9G00 - chains B and C of the 6 polymer chains in the assembly; structure by electron microscopy, 2.88 A resolution.

# Chain B (and C)
Protein: Carbon monoxide dehydrogenase/acetyl-CoA synthase beta subunit
From: Clostridium autoethanogenum DSM 10061
Notes: EC 1.2.7.4; chain C of this document is another copy of the same molecule, construct and numbering; everything in this record applies to it too
Chain sequence (630 residues; each row starts with the number of its first residue):
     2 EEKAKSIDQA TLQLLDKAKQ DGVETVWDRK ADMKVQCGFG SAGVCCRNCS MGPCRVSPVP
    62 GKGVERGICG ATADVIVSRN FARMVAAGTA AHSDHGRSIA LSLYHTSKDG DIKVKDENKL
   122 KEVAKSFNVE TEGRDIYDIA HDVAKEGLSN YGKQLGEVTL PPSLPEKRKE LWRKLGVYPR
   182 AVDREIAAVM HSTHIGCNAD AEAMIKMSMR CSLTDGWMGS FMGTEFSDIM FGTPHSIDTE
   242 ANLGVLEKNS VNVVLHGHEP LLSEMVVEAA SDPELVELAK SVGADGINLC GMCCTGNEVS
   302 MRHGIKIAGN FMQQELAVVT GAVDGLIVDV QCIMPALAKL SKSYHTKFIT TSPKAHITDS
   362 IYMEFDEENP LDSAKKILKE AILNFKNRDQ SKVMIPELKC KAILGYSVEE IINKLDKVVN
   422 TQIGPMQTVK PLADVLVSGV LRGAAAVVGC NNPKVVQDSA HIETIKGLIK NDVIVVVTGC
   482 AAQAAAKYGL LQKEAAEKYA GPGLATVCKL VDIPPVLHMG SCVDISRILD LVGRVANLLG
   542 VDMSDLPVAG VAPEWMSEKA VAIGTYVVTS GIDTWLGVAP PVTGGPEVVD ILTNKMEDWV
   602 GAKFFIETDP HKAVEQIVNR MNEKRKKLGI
Disordered / not traced: 2-3
Bound ions: 4Fe-4S cluster Fe site 1: Cys-38, Cys-46 (shared with Cys-38(C), Cys-46(C) of chain C); 4Fe-4S cluster Fe site 2: Cys-47, Cys-50, Cys-55, Cys-70; Fe(3)-Ni(1)-S(4) cluster Fe: His-259, Cys-295, Cys-333, Cys-451, Cys-481, Cys-523
Residues lining bound ligands:
  - Fe(3)-Ni(1)-S(4) cluster (RQM): His-259, Cys-294, Cys-295, Phe-312, Cys-333, Gly-450, Cys-451, Gly-480, Cys-481, Cys-523, Met-557, Ser-558, Lys-560
  - 4Fe-4S cluster (SF4), molecule 1: Cys-38, Phe-40, Gly-41, Cys-46, Arg-48, Arg-56
  - 4Fe-4S cluster (SF4), molecule 2: Cys-47, Arg-48, Asn-49, Cys-50, Met-52, Gly-53, Cys-55, Gly-68, Ile-69, Cys-70, Ala-72, Ile-77, Arg-80, Ile-196

# Interface between chain B and chain C
Residue-residue contacts (171; chain B residue first):
  Glu-25(B) / Arg-67(C)
  Val-27(B) / Ile-69(C)  hydrophobic
  Arg-30(B) / Gly-68(C)  hydrogen bond (side chain-backbone)
  Arg-30(B) / Ile-69(C)  hydrogen bond (side chain-backbone)
  Arg-30(B) / Cys-70(C)
  Arg-30(B) / Gly-71(C)
  Lys-31(B) / Ile-69(C)
  Asp-33(B) / Val-65(C)
  Met-34(B) / Cys-55(C)  hydrophobic
  Met-34(B) / Arg-56(C)
  Met-34(B) / Val-65(C)  hydrophobic
  Met-34(B) / Arg-67(C)
  Met-34(B) / Gly-68(C)
  Val-36(B) / Arg-56(C)
  Gln-37(B) / Met-52(C)  hydrogen bond (side chain-backbone)
  Gln-37(B) / Gly-53(C)
  Gln-37(B) / Pro-54(C)  hydrogen bond (side chain-backbone)
  Gln-37(B) / Ile-69(C)
  Cys-38(B) / Pro-54(C)
  Cys-38(B) / Arg-56(C)
  Gly-41(B) / Arg-48(C)
  Gly-41(B) / Pro-54(C)
  Ser-42(B) / Pro-54(C)
  Cys-46(B) / Arg-48(C)  hydrogen bond
  Arg-48(B) / Gly-41(C)
  Arg-48(B) / Cys-46(C)  hydrogen bond
  Arg-48(B) / Arg-48(C)
  Asn-49(B) / Glu-559(C)
  Cys-50(B) / Met-557(C)
  Ser-51(B) / Asn-453(C)  hydrogen bond (backbone-side chain)
  Ser-51(B) / Lys-455(C)  hydrogen bond (backbone-side chain)
  Ser-51(B) / Trp-556(C)  hydrogen bond (side chain-backbone)
  Ser-51(B) / Met-557(C)  hydrogen bond (backbone-backbone)
  Met-52(B) / Gln-37(C)  hydrogen bond (backbone-side chain)
  Met-52(B) / Phe-312(C)  hydrophobic
  Met-52(B) / Asn-453(C)
  Met-52(B) / Pro-454(C)
  Met-52(B) / Lys-455(C)
  Met-52(B) / Met-557(C)  hydrophobic
  Gly-53(B) / Gln-37(C)
  Gly-53(B) / Lys-455(C)  hydrogen bond (backbone-side chain)
  Pro-54(B) / Gln-37(C)  hydrogen bond (backbone-side chain)
  Pro-54(B) / Cys-38(C)
  Pro-54(B) / Gly-41(C)
  Pro-54(B) / Ser-42(C)
  Cys-55(B) / Met-34(C)  hydrophobic
  Arg-56(B) / Met-34(C)
  Arg-56(B) / Val-36(C)
  Arg-56(B) / Cys-38(C)
  Val-65(B) / Asp-33(C)
  Val-65(B) / Met-34(C)  hydrophobic
  Arg-67(B) / Met-34(C)
  Arg-67(B) / Lys-340(C)
  Gly-68(B) / Arg-30(C)  hydrogen bond (backbone-side chain)
  Gly-68(B) / Met-34(C)
  Ile-69(B) / Val-27(C)  hydrophobic
  Ile-69(B) / Arg-30(C)  hydrogen bond (backbone-side chain)
  Ile-69(B) / Lys-31(C)
  Ile-69(B) / Gln-37(C)
  Cys-70(B) / Arg-30(C)
  Cys-70(B) / Met-335(C)
  Cys-70(B) / Pro-336(C)
  Cys-70(B) / Ala-337(C)
  Gly-71(B) / Arg-30(C)
  Gly-71(B) / Pro-336(C)
  Gly-71(B) / Ala-337(C)
  Ala-72(B) / Pro-336(C)
  Arg-84(B) / Ala-88(C)
  Arg-84(B) / Glu-559(C)  salt bridge
  Ala-88(B) / Arg-84(C)
  Ala-88(B) / Met-191(C)  hydrophobic
  Ala-91(B) / Ala-188(C)
  Ala-91(B) / Met-191(C)  hydrophobic
  Ala-91(B) / His-192(C)
  Ala-92(B) / His-192(C)
  Asp-95(B) / Arg-185(C)  salt bridge
  Asp-95(B) / His-192(C)  salt bridge
  Arg-98(B) / Gln-155(C)  hydrogen bond
  Arg-98(B) / Arg-185(C)
  Arg-98(B) / Ala-188(C)
  Leu-102(B) / Leu-156(C)  hydrophobic
  Tyr-105(B) / Leu-156(C)
  Leu-149(B) / Gln-155(C)
  Gly-153(B) / Gly-153(C)
  Gln-155(B) / Arg-98(C)  hydrogen bond
  Gln-155(B) / Leu-149(C)
  Gln-155(B) / Asp-184(C)
  Leu-156(B) / Leu-102(C)  hydrophobic
  Leu-156(B) / Tyr-105(C)
  Asp-184(B) / Gln-155(C)
  Asp-184(B) / Asp-184(C)
  Asp-184(B) / Ala-188(C)
  Arg-185(B) / Asp-95(C)  salt bridge
  Arg-185(B) / Arg-98(C)
  Ala-188(B) / Ala-91(C)
  Ala-188(B) / Arg-98(C)
  Ala-188(B) / Asp-184(C)
  Met-191(B) / Ala-88(C)  hydrophobic
  Met-191(B) / Ala-91(C)  hydrophobic
  Met-191(B) / Met-191(C)  hydrophobic
  His-192(B) / Ala-91(C)
  His-192(B) / Ala-92(C)
  His-192(B) / Asp-95(C)  salt bridge
  His-192(B) / Gln-332(C)  hydrogen bond
  His-192(B) / Lys-355(C)
  Ser-193(B) / Lys-355(C)  hydrogen bond (side chain-backbone)
  His-195(B) / Ser-558(C)
  His-195(B) / Glu-559(C)
  His-195(B) / Lys-560(C)  hydrogen bond (side chain-backbone)
  Ile-196(B) / Cys-333(C)  hydrogen bond (backbone-backbone)
  Ile-196(B) / Met-557(C)  hydrophobic
  Gly-197(B) / Gln-332(C)  hydrogen bond (backbone-backbone)
  Gly-197(B) / Cys-333(C)  hydrogen bond (backbone-backbone)
  Gly-197(B) / Ile-334(C)  hydrogen bond (backbone-backbone)
  Cys-198(B) / Gln-332(C)
  Cys-198(B) / Ala-356(C)
  Cys-198(B) / Ile-358(C)
  Asn-199(B) / Lys-355(C)
  Asn-199(B) / Ala-356(C)
  Asn-199(B) / His-357(C)  hydrogen bond (side chain-backbone)
  Ala-200(B) / Pro-336(C)  hydrophobic
  Ala-200(B) / His-357(C)  hydrogen bond (backbone-backbone)
  Ala-200(B) / Ile-358(C)
  Ala-200(B) / Thr-359(C)  hydrogen bond (backbone-side chain)
  Asp-201(B) / His-357(C)
  Asp-201(B) / Thr-359(C)  hydrogen bond
  Ala-204(B) / His-357(C)
  Phe-312(B) / Met-52(C)  hydrophobic
  Gln-332(B) / His-192(C)  hydrogen bond
  Gln-332(B) / Gly-197(C)  hydrogen bond (backbone-backbone)
  Gln-332(B) / Cys-198(C)
  Cys-333(B) / Ile-196(C)  hydrogen bond (backbone-backbone)
  Cys-333(B) / Gly-197(C)  hydrogen bond (backbone-backbone)
  Ile-334(B) / Gly-197(C)  hydrogen bond (backbone-backbone)
  Met-335(B) / Cys-70(C)
  Pro-336(B) / Cys-70(C)
  Pro-336(B) / Gly-71(C)
  Pro-336(B) / Ala-72(C)
  Pro-336(B) / Ala-200(C)  hydrophobic
  Ala-337(B) / Cys-70(C)
  Ala-337(B) / Gly-71(C)
  Lys-340(B) / Arg-67(C)
  Lys-355(B) / His-192(C)
  Lys-355(B) / Ser-193(C)  hydrogen bond (backbone-side chain)
  Lys-355(B) / Asn-199(C)
  Ala-356(B) / Cys-198(C)
  Ala-356(B) / Asn-199(C)
  His-357(B) / Asn-199(C)  hydrogen bond (backbone-side chain)
  His-357(B) / Ala-200(C)  hydrogen bond (backbone-backbone)
  His-357(B) / Asp-201(C)  hydrogen bond (backbone-backbone)
  His-357(B) / Ala-204(C)
  Ile-358(B) / Cys-198(C)
  Ile-358(B) / Ala-200(C)
  Thr-359(B) / Ala-200(C)  hydrogen bond (side chain-backbone)
  Thr-359(B) / Asp-201(C)  hydrogen bond
  Asn-453(B) / Ser-51(C)  hydrogen bond (side chain-backbone)
  Asn-453(B) / Met-52(C)
  Pro-454(B) / Met-52(C)
  Lys-455(B) / Ser-51(C)  hydrogen bond (side chain-backbone)
  Lys-455(B) / Met-52(C)
  Lys-455(B) / Gly-53(C)  hydrogen bond (side chain-backbone)
  Trp-556(B) / Ser-51(C)  hydrogen bond (backbone-side chain)
  Met-557(B) / Cys-50(C)
  Met-557(B) / Ser-51(C)  hydrogen bond (backbone-backbone)
  Met-557(B) / Met-52(C)  hydrophobic
  Met-557(B) / Ile-196(C)  hydrophobic
  Ser-558(B) / His-195(C)
  Glu-559(B) / Asn-49(C)
  Glu-559(B) / Arg-84(C)  salt bridge
  Glu-559(B) / His-195(C)
  Lys-560(B) / His-195(C)  hydrogen bond (backbone-side chain)
Also at the interface, not in a pair above, chain B (81 interface residues in all): Asn-81, Tyr-152, Ile-187, Ala-202, Val-331, Val-579
Also at the interface, not in a pair above, chain C (83 interface residues in all): Glu-25, Asn-81, Ala-87, Tyr-152, Ile-187, Ala-202, Met-208, Val-331, Val-579

# Summary
Chain B and chain C form an interface of 81 and 83 residues respectively, with 45 hydrogen bonds and 6 salt
bridges. Polar contacts include Arg-84(B)/Glu-559(C), Asp-95(B)/Arg-185(C) and Asp-95(B)/His-192(C). Chain B
binds 4Fe-4S cluster and Fe(3)-Ni(1)-S(4) cluster.
Chain B and chain C are both Carbon monoxide dehydrogenase/acetyl-CoA synthase beta subunit (Clostridium
autoethanogenum DSM 10061); the structure, Structure of carbon monoxide dehydrogenase/acetyl-CoA synthase
(CODH/ACS) in complex with corrinoid iron-sulfur protein (CoFeSP) from Clostridium ..., was determined by
electron microscopy together with 9FZY, 9FZZ, 9G01, 9G02, 9G03 and 9G7I from the same study.
